6WGI - chains 3 and 5 of the 16 polymer chains in the assembly; structure by electron microscopy, 10.00 A resolution (very low resolution: no residue pairs are listed; an interface is given only as per-side residue counts).

# Chain 3
Molecule: DNA replication licensing factor MCM3
Organism: Saccharomyces cerevisiae
Notes: EC 3.6.4.12
UniProt: P24279 (MCM3_YEAST); the construct has insertions or renumbered stretches relative to UniProt, so the offset changes along the chain: 1-738 = UniProt 1-738; 892-961 = UniProt 902-971
Chain sequence (971 residues; row label = number of the first residue in the row; note: 153 numbers in that range are skipped by the numbering (no residue carries them; nothing is unmodelled there); a row labelled like 738A-738Z holds insertion residues (738A, then the next letters in order)):
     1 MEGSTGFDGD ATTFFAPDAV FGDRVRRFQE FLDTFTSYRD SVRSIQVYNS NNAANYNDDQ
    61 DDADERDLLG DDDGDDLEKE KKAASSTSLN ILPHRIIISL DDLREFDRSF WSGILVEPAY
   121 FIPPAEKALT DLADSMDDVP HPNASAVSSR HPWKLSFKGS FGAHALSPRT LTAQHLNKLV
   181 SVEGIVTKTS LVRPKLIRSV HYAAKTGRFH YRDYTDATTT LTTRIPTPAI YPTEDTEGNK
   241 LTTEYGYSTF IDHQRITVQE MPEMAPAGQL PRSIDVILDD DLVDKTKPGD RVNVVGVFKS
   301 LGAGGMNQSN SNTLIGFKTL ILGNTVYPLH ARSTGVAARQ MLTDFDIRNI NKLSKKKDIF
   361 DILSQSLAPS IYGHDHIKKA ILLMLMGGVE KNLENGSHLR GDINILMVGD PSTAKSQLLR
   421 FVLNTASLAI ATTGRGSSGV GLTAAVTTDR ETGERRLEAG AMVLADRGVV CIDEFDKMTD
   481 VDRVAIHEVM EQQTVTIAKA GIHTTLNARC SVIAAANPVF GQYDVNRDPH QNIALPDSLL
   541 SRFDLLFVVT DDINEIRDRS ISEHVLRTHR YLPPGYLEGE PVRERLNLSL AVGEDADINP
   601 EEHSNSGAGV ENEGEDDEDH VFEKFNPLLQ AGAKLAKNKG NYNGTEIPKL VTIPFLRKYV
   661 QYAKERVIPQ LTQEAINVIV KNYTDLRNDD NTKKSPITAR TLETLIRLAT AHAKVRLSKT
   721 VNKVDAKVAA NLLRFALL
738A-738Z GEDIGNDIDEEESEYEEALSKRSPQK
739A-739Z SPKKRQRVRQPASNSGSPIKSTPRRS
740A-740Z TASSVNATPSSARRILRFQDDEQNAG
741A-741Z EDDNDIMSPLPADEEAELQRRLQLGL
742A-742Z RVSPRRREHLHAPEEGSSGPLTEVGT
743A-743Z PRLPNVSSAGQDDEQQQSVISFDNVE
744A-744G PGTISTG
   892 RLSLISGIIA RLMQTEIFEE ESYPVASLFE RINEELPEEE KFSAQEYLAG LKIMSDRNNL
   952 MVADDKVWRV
Not modelled in the structure: 1-12, 57-90, 142-150, 267-270, 302-318, 330-339, 568-650, 688, 738A-738Z, 739A-739Z, 740A-740Z, 741A-741Z, 742A-742Z, 743A-743Z, 744A-744G, 961
Swiss-Prot annotation at these positions:
  - motif: Ser541 to Asp544 (Arginine finger)
  - binding site (ATP): Gly409 to Ser416
  - modified residue: Ser738W (Phosphoserine), Ser739M (Phosphoserine), Ser739Q (Phosphoserine), Thr742Z (Phosphothreonine)

# Chain 5
Molecule: Minichromosome maintenance protein 5
Organism: Saccharomyces cerevisiae
Notes: EC 3.6.4.12
UniProt: P29496 (MCM5_YEAST); residues 1-775 here = UniProt positions 1-775
Chain sequence (775 residues; row label = number of the first residue in the row):
     1 MSFDRPEIYS APVLQGESPN DDDNTEIIKS FKNFILEFRL DSQFIYRDQL RNNILVKNYS
    61 LTVNMEHLIG YNEDIYKKLS DEPSDIIPLF ETAITQVAKR ISILSRAQSA NNNDKDPENT
   121 SMDTDSLLLN SLPTFQLILN SNANQIPLRD LDSEHVSKIV RLSGIIISTS VLSSRATYLS
   181 IMCRNCRHTT SITINNFNSI TGNTVSLPRS CLSTIESESS MANESNIGDE STKKNCGPDP
   241 YIIIHESSKF IDQQFLKLQE IPELVPVGEM PRNLTMTCDR YLTNKVIPGT RVTIVGIYSI
   301 YNSKNGAGSG RSGGGNGGSG VAIRTPYIKI LGIQSDVETS SIWNSVTMFT EEEEEEFLQL
   361 SRNPKLYEIL TNSIAPSIFG NEDIKKAIVC LLMGGSKKIL PDGMRLRGDI NVLLLGDPGT
   421 AKSQLLKFVE KVSPIAVYTS GKGSSAAGLT ASVQRDPMTR EFYLEGGAMV LADGGVVCID
   481 EFDKMRDEDR VAIHEAMEQQ TISIAKAGIT TVLNSRTSVL AAANPIYGRY DDLKSPGDNI
   541 DFQTTILSRF DMIFIVKDDH NEERDISIAN HVINIHTGNA NAMQNQQEEN GSEISIEKMK
   601 RYITYCRLKC APRLSPQAAE KLSSNFVTIR KQLLINELES TERSSIPITI RQLEAIIRIT
   661 ESLAKLELSP IAQERHVDEA IRLFQASTMD AASQDPIGGL NQASGTSLSE IRRFEQELKR
   721 RLPIGWSTSY QTLRREFVDT HRFSQLALDK ALYALEKHET IQLRHQGQNI YRSGV
Not modelled in the structure: 1-24, 111-129, 199-200, 212-234, 302-323, 336-349, 525-540, 554-594, 644-646, 694-775
Swiss-Prot annotation at these positions:
  - motif: Ser548 to Asp551 (Arginine finger)
  - binding site (ATP): Gly416 to Ser423
  - mutagenesis: Lys422 (K422A: Loss of MCM2-7 complex helicase activity)

# Chain 3 / chain 5 interface
At this resolution (10 A) residue pairs are not listed: 42 residues of chain 3 and 42 of chain 5 lie at the interface.

# In short
The chain 3/chain 5 interface involves 42 residues from each chain. From UniProt: 8 ATP-binding residues on
chain 3; 8 ATP-binding residues and one mutagenesis site on chain 5.
Chain 3 is DNA replication licensing factor MCM3 and chain 5 is Minichromosome maintenance protein 5, both
from Saccharomyces cerevisiae; the structure, Atomic model of the mutant OCCM (ORC-Cdc6-Cdt1-Mcm2-7 with Mcm6
WHD truncation) loaded on DNA at 10.5 ..., was determined by electron microscopy together with 6WGC, 6WGF and
6WGG from the same study.
